Entry 5ZBB (X-ray diffraction, 3.60 A resolution); this record covers chains C and D of the 4 polymer chains in the assembly.

[Chain C]
Molecule: Histone H3
From: Saccharomyces cerevisiae (strain ATCC 204508 / S288c)
UniProt: P61830 (H3_YEAST); residues 0-135 here correspond to UniProt positions 1-136 (UniProt number = residue number + 1)
Amino-acid sequence (136 residues; numbered 0 to 135; the number before each row is that of its first residue; numbering starts at 0):
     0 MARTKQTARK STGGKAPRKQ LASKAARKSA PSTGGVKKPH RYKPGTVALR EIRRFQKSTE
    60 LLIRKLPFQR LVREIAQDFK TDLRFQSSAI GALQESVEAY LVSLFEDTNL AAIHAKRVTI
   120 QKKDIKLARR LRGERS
Not modelled in the structure: 0-42, 135
Swiss-Prot annotation at these positions:
  - modified residue: Lys4 (N6,N6,N6-trimethyllysine), Lys9 (N6-acetyllysine), Ser10 (Phosphoserine), Lys14 (N6,N6-dimethyllysine), Lys18 (N6-acetyllysine), Lys23 (N6-acetyllysine), Lys27 (N6,N6,N6-trimethyllysine), Lys36 (N6,N6,N6-trimethyllysine), Lys37 (N6-acetyllysine), Lys56 (N6-acetyllysine), Lys64 (N6-acetyllysine), Lys79 (N6,N6,N6-trimethyllysine)
What the authors report for this chain:
  - post-translational modification sites: Ser57 (citing earlier work)
  - mutagenesis - E94R: decreased catalytic activity

[Chain D]
Molecule: Histone H4
From: Saccharomyces cerevisiae (strain ATCC 204508 / S288c)
UniProt: P02309 (H4_YEAST); residues 0-102 here correspond to UniProt positions 1-103 (UniProt number = residue number + 1)
Amino-acid sequence (103 residues; numbered 0 to 102; the number before each row is that of its first residue; numbering starts at 0):
     0 MSGRGKGGKG LGKGGAKRHR KILRDNIQGI TKPAIRRLAR RGGVKRISGL IYEEVRAVLK
    60 SFLESVIRDS VTYTEHAKRK TVTSLDVVYA LKRQGRTLYG FGG
Not modelled in the structure: 0-19, 102
Swiss-Prot annotation at these positions:
  - DNA-binding region: Lys16 to Lys20
  - modified residue: Lys5 (N6-acetyl-N6-methyllysine), Lys8 (N6-acetyllysine), Lys12 (N6-acetyl-N6-methyllysine), Lys16 (N6-acetyllysine), Lys31 (N6-succinyllysine), Arg55 (Omega-N-methylarginine), Ser60 (Phosphoserine), Ser64 (Phosphoserine), Lys77 (N6-succinyllysine), Lys79 (N6-acetyllysine), Lys91 (N6-glutaryllysine)

[Interface between chain C and chain D]
Contacting residue pairs (100; chain C residue first):
  Gly44(C) with Gly48(D)
  Thr45(C) with Arg45(D); Ile46(D); Gly48(D)
  Val46(C) with Arg45(D); Ile46(D), hydrogen bond (backbone-backbone)
  Ala47(C) with Lys44(D); Arg45(D)
  Leu48(C) with Arg35(D); Ala38(D); Arg39(D); Val43(D); Lys44(D), hydrogen bond (backbone-backbone)
  Arg49(C) with Arg39(D), hydrogen bond (backbone-side chain)
  Glu50(C) with Arg39(D), hydrogen bond (backbone-side chain)
  Ile51(C) with Arg39(D)
  Thr58(C) with Arg40(D)
  Glu59(C) with Arg40(D), hydrogen bond (backbone-side chain)
  Leu61(C) with Ala33(D); Arg36(D); Leu37(D); Arg40(D)
  Phe67(C) with Leu62(D), hydrophobic
  Arg69(C) with Asn25(D), hydrogen bond (backbone-side chain)
  Leu70(C) with Asn25(D); Ile26(D), hydrophobic; Ile29(D), hydrophobic; Leu58(D), hydrophobic; Leu62(D), hydrophobic
  Val71(C) with Ile66(D), hydrophobic
  Glu73(C) with Asp24(D); Asn25(D), hydrogen bond (side chain-backbone); Lys59(D), salt bridge
  Ile74(C) with Leu62(D), hydrophobic; Glu63(D); Ile66(D), hydrophobic
  Phe78(C) with Arg67(D)
  Thr80(C) with Val70(D); Glu74(D), hydrogen bond
  Asp81(C) with Lys79(D), salt bridge
  Leu82(C) with Val70(D), hydrophobic; Thr73(D); Glu74(D); Arg78(D); Lys79(D); Val81(D), hydrophobic
  Arg83(C) with Lys79(D); Thr80(D); Val81(D), hydrogen bond (backbone-backbone)
  Phe84(C) with Ile66(D), hydrophobic; Ser69(D); Val70(D), hydrophobic; Val81(D), hydrophobic
  Gln85(C) with Thr80(D); Val81(D), hydrogen bond (backbone-backbone); Thr82(D); Ser83(D)
  Ala88(C) with Val81(D); Thr82(D); Ser83(D); Val86(D)
  Leu92(C) with Val65(D), hydrophobic; Ile66(D), hydrophobic; Val86(D), hydrophobic
  Ser95(C) with Phe61(D); Leu90(D)
  Val96(C) with Phe61(D), hydrophobic; Leu62(D), hydrophobic
  Glu97(C) with Leu37(D)
  Tyr99(C) with Val57(D); Phe61(D), hydrophobic
  Leu100(C) with Leu37(D), hydrophobic; Leu58(D), hydrophobic
  Val101(C) with Arg40(D); Gly41(D)
  Leu103(C) with Val57(D), hydrophobic
  Phe104(C) with Ala38(D), hydrophobic; Val43(D)
  Glu105(C) with Gly41(D); Tyr98(D)
  Asp106(C) with Tyr98(D), hydrogen bond
  Asn108(C) with Gly42(D), hydrogen bond (side chain-backbone); Val43(D)
  Val117(C) with Lys44(D); Arg45(D)
  Thr118(C) with Arg45(D); Ile46(D); Ser47(D)
  Ile119(C) with Val43(D), hydrophobic; Arg45(D), hydrogen bond (backbone-backbone); Ile46(D), hydrophobic; Ser47(D), hydrogen bond (backbone-backbone); Ile50(D), hydrophobic
  Lys121(C) with Glu53(D)
  Ile124(C) with Ile50(D), hydrophobic; Val54(D), hydrophobic
  Lys125(C) with Glu53(D)
  Arg128(C) with Val57(D); Ser60(D), hydrogen bond
  Arg131(C) with Thr96(D)
Interface residues without a listed pair, chain C (51 interface residues in all): Pro43, Ile62, Pro66, Ser87, Ala91, Gln120
Interface residues without a listed pair, chain D (51 interface residues in all): Arg23, Gly28, Ile34, Tyr51, Thr71

[Overview]
Chain C and chain D each contribute 51 residues to their interface, with 15 hydrogen bonds and 2 salt bridges.
Polar contacts include Glu73(C)-Lys59(D), Asp81(C)-Lys79(D) and Arg49(C)-Arg39(D). From UniProt: a DNA-binding
region on chain D. The paper reports that E94R of chain C reduces catalytic activity; a modification site at
Ser57(C).
Chain C is Histone H3 and chain D is Histone H4, both from Saccharomyces cerevisiae (strain ATCC 204508 /
S288c); the structure, Crystal structure of Rtt109-Asf1-H3-H4 complex, was determined by X-ray diffraction,
deposited together with 5ZB9 and 5ZBA.
